Entry 5XVO (X-ray diffraction, 3.10 A resolution); this record covers chains B and Q of the 10 polymer chains in the assembly.

Chain B:
Molecule: CRISPR-associated endonuclease Cas1
From: Enterococcus faecalis TX0027
Notes: EC 3.1.-.-
UniProtKB: E6GPD7 (E6GPD7_ENTFL); residues 1-288 here = UniProt positions 1-288
Amino-acid sequence (288 residues; each row starts with the number of its first residue):
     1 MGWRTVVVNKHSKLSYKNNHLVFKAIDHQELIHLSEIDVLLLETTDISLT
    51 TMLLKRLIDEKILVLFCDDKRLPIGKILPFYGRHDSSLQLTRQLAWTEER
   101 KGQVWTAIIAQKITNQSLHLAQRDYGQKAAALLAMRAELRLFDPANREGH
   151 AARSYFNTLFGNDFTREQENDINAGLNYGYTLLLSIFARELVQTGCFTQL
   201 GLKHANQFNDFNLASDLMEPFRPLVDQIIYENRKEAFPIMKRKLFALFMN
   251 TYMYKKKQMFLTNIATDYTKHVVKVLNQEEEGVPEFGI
From the paper describing this entry:
  - binding site for the 46-nt DNA strand (chain Q): Ala145 to Leu159, Phe208, Lys256, Lys257, Gln258
  - binding site for the 69-nt DNA strand: Ala145 to Leu159, Lys203 to Asp210
  - specificity-determining residues: Phe208
  - catalytic residues: His204
  - specificity-determining residues: Phe208 (proposed by the authors, not directly observed)
  - catalytic residues: Glu148, Glu219 (proposed by the authors, not directly observed)

Chain Q:
Molecule: 46-nt DNA strand
Sequence (46 nucleotides; numbered 1 to 46; the number before each row is that of its first residue):
     1 CCGAGGTTTTGGTACCATTCTAAACAACATGACTCTAAAACCTCGG

How chain B and chain Q interact:
Pairs across the interface (8; chain B residue first):
  Pro144(B) with DT43(Q), phosphate contact
  Ala145(B) with DC44(Q), sugar contact
  Asn146(B) with DT43(Q), hydrogen bond to the base
  Arg147(B) with DG45(Q), salt bridge to the phosphate
  His150(B) with DT43(Q), base contact; DC44(Q), hydrogen bond to the base; DG45(Q), sugar contact
  Arg153(B) with DG45(Q), base contact
Also at the interface, not in a pair above, chain B (7 interface residues in all): Phe208
Also at the interface, not in a pair above, chain Q (5 interface residues in all): DT36, DA37

In short:
Chain B and chain Q form an interface of 7 and 5 residues respectively; the contacts include 2 hydrogen bonds
and 1 salt bridge. Polar contacts include Asn146(B)-DT43(Q), His150(B)-DC44(Q) and Arg147(B)-DG45(Q). The
paper reports catalytic residues His204(B), Glu148(B) and Glu219(B); a binding site for the 46-nt DNA strand
(chain Q) at Ala145(B), Phe208(B) and Lys256(B) among others.
Here chain B is CRISPR-associated endonuclease Cas1 (Enterococcus faecalis TX0027) and chain Q is a 46-nt DNA
strand. Entry 5XVO (E. fae Cas1-Cas2/prespacer/target ternary complex revealing DNA sampling and
half-integration states) was determined by X-ray diffraction, deposited together with 5XVN and 5XVP.
